PDB entry 5DOQ | X-ray diffraction, 3.05 A resolution | chains A and B of the 3 polymer chains in the assembly

== Chain A ==
Protein: Bd-type quinol oxidase subunit I
Organism: Geobacillus thermodenitrificans (strain NG80-2)
UniProtKB: A4IKP6 (A4IKP6_GEOTN); numbering as in UniProt (aligned over 1-448)
Chain sequence (448 residues; row label = number of the first residue in the row):
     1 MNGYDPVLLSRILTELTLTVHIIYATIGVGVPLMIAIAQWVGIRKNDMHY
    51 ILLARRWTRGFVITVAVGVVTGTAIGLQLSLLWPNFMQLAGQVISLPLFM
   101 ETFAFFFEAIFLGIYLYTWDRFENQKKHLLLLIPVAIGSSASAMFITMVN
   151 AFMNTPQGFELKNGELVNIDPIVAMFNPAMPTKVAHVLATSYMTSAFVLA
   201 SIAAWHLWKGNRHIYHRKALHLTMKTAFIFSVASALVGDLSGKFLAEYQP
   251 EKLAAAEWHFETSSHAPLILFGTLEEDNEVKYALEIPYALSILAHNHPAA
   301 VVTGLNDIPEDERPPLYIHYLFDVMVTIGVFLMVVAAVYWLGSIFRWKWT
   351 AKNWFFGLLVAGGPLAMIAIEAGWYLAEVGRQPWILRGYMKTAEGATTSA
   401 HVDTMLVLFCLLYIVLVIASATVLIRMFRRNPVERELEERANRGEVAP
Not modelled in the structure: 433-448
Construct notes: conflict Glu123 (Lys in A4IKP6)
Bound ions: heme b/c Fe site 1: His21, Glu101; heme b/c Fe site 2: His186, Met325; cis-heme d hydroxychlorin gamma-spirolactone Fe near Glu378 (its only coordinating residue here)
Residues lining bound ligands:
  - cis-heme d hydroxychlorin gamma-spirolactone (HDD): Arg11, Thr14, Glu15, Leu18, Thr19, Ile22, Trp83, Ile146, Thr147, Val149, Asn150, Met153, Glu371, Trp374, Tyr375, Glu378, Val379, Arg381, Gln382
  - heme b/c (HEB), molecule 1: Leu18, His21, Ile22, Tyr24, Ala25, Gly28, Val29, Thr64, Val65, Gly68, Val69, Gly72, Thr73, Ile75, Gly76, Leu98, Glu101, Thr102, Phe105, Ala143, Ile146, Thr147, Val187, Trp374
  - heme b/c (HEB), molecule 2: Lys183, His186, Val187, Thr190, Met193, Thr194, Ala235, Gly238, Asp239, Ser241, Gly242, Leu245, Lys252, Phe322, Met325, Val326, Gly329, Val330, Ala366, Ala369, Ile370, Gly373, Trp374, Leu376, Ala377

== Chain B ==
Protein: Bd-type quinol oxidase subunit II
Organism: Geobacillus thermodenitrificans (strain NG80-2)
UniProtKB: A4IKP7 (A4IKP7_GEOTN); numbering as in UniProt (aligned over 1-342)
Chain sequence (342 residues; row label = number of the first residue in the row):
     1 MTLEVIGISVLWLFLFGYIIVASIDFGAGFFSVYSHWANQQHILHRIIQR
    51 YLSPVWEVTNVFLVFFFVGIVGFFPKTAYYYGSILLVPASIAIVLLAIRG
   101 SYYAFHTYGETERNWYLLAYGLTGLFIPASLSIVLTISEGGFVEENAAGV
   151 ALDYGKLFASPLSWSVVLLSVTSVLYISAVFLTYYADAAGDEQARALLRR
   201 YALLWSGPTMLSALLIIYQLRYHNPEHYDNLWNVAWMLVISFLFFVITVW
   251 LLGRQRRFGWAFIALLFQYAFAFYAYGISHYPYLLYPYLTIYDGFTNETM
   301 AMALIVAFIAGLLLLIPSLYLLMRLFLFNKAYVKGKWEGGKG
Not modelled in the structure: 331-342
Construct notes: conflict Asn146 (Ser in A4IKP7)
Residues lining bound ligands: heme b/c (HEB): Asn60, Val61, Val64

== Interface between chain A and chain B ==
Pairs across the interface (87; chain A residue first):
  Arg59(A) with Tyr108(B)
  Ile63(A) with Tyr108(B), hydrophobic
  Ala66(A) with Ala104(B), hydrophobic
  Val69(A) with Asn60(B)
  Val70(A) with Leu96(B); Ala97(B), hydrophobic; Gly100(B)
  Thr73(A) with Leu96(B)
  Ala74(A) with Ile93(B), hydrophobic
  Gly76(A) with Phe67(B)
  Leu77(A) with Phe67(B), hydrophobic; Ile93(B), hydrophobic
  Ser80(A) with Phe67(B); Ala78(B)
  Leu81(A) with Gly82(B); Leu85(B); Leu86(B); Ala89(B), hydrophobic
  Pro84(A) with Ala78(B); Tyr79(B); Ser83(B)
  Asn85(A) with Tyr79(B)
  Met87(A) with Pro75(B); Ala78(B), hydrophobic
  Gln88(A) with Pro75(B); Lys76(B); Tyr79(B)
  Gln92(A) with Pro75(B); Thr296(B); Asn297(B); Met300(B)
  Val93(A) with Met300(B)
  Ser95(A) with Val68(B); Gly72(B); Met300(B), hydrogen bond; Leu304(B)
  Leu96(A) with Leu304(B); Ala307(B), hydrophobic
  Leu98(A) with Val68(B), hydrophobic
  Phe99(A) with Phe65(B), hydrophobic; Val68(B); Ala307(B); Phe308(B), hydrophobic
  Thr102(A) with Phe65(B)
  Phe103(A) with Phe65(B); Ala310(B); Leu314(B), hydrophobic
  Phe106(A) with Val58(B), hydrophobic; Val61(B), hydrophobic; Leu314(B), hydrophobic; Leu315(B), hydrophobic; Ser318(B)
  Tyr117(A) with Arg50(B), hydrogen bond (side chain-backbone)
  Asp120(A) with Arg50(B), salt bridge
  Arg121(A) with Tyr51(B), hydrogen bond
  Phe122(A) with Phe328(B), hydrophobic
  Glu165(A) with Lys76(B), salt bridge
  Val167(A) with Phe295(B)
  Asn168(A) with Asn297(B)
  Ile169(A) with Asn297(B); Thr299(B), hydrogen bond (backbone-side chain)
  Pro171(A) with Thr299(B); Met300(B), hydrophobic
  Thr397(A) with Ser83(B); Leu86(B)
  Thr398(A) with Leu86(B)
  His401(A) with Leu86(B); Tyr154(B), hydrogen bond
  Met405(A) with Leu86(B); Val87(B), hydrophobic; Ser90(B), hydrogen bond
  Leu408(A) with Val94(B), hydrophobic
  Phe409(A) with Ser90(B); Ile93(B), hydrophobic
  Leu412(A) with Val94(B), hydrophobic; Ala97(B), hydrophobic
  Leu416(A) with Ser101(B); Phe105(B)
  Ala419(A) with Phe105(B), hydrophobic
  Ser420(A) with Phe105(B)
  Val423(A) with Phe105(B), hydrophobic; Tyr108(B); Glu112(B)
  Arg426(A) with Gly109(B); Glu112(B), salt bridge
  Met427(A) with Tyr108(B), hydrophobic
  Arg430(A) with Glu110(B), salt bridge
Other interface residues (no listed pair), chain A (52 interface residues in all): Val67, Gly91, Met100, Phe107, Ile110
Other interface residues (no listed pair), chain B (54 interface residues in all): Pro54, Trp56, Val64, Val71, Thr111, Gly294, Ala303, Gly311

== Summary ==
The interface between chain A and chain B involves 52 residues on one side and 54 on the other, with 6
hydrogen bonds and 4 salt bridges. Polar contacts include Asp120(A)-Arg50(B), Glu165(A)-Lys76(B) and
Arg426(A)-Glu112(B).
Chain A is Bd-type quinol oxidase subunit I and chain B is Bd-type quinol oxidase subunit II, both from
Geobacillus thermodenitrificans (strain NG80-2); the structure, The structure of bd oxidase from Geobacillus
thermodenitrificans, was determined by X-ray diffraction together with 5IR6 from the same study.
